Entry 4LMS (X-ray diffraction, 1.35 A resolution); this record covers chains B and C of the 4 polymer chains in the assembly.

[Chain B]
Name: cryptophyte phycocyanin (beta chain)
From: Chroomonas sp
Chain sequence (177 residues; numbered 1 to 177; the number before each row is that of its first residue):
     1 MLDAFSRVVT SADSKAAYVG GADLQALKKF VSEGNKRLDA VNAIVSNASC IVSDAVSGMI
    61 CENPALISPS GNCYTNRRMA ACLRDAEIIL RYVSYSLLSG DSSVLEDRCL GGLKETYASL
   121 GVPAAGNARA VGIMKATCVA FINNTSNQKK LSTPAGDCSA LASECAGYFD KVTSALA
Not modelled in the structure: 1-14, 177
Modified / non-standard residues: Asn72 (n-methyl asparagine; MEN)
Covalently attached groups: 15,16-dihydrobiliverdin (DBV) linked to Cys50, Cys61; phycocyanobilin (CYC) linked to Cys82, Cys158
Residues lining bound ligands:
  - phycocyanobilin (CYC), molecule 1: Leu24, Lys28, Asn35, Lys36, Leu38, Asp39, Ala40, Asn42, Ile142, Asn143, Asn144, Thr153, Pro154, Ala155, Gly156
  - phycocyanobilin (CYC), molecule 2: Val56, Met59, Leu66, Asn72, Cys73, Arg77, Arg78, Ala81, Arg84, Asp85, Ile88, Tyr92, Arg108, Cys109, Leu113, Thr116, Tyr117, Leu120, Val122, Pro123, Gly126, Asn127, Ala130
  - 15,16-dihydrobiliverdin (DBV), molecule 1: Ile51, Asp54, Ser57, Gly58, Arg129, Gly132, Ile133, Ala136, Thr137, Ala140, Phe141, Ser146, Asn147, Gln148
  - 15,16-dihydrobiliverdin (DBV), molecule 2: Asn147, Gln148, Lys150
  - mesobiliverdin IX(alpha) (M1V), molecule 1: Tyr18, Gly20, Gly21
  - mesobiliverdin IX(alpha) (M1V), molecule 2: Pro64, Ala65, Ile67, Ser68, Pro69
From the paper describing this entry:
  - post-translational modification sites: Asn72

[Chain C]
Name: cryptophyte phycocyanin (alpha-2 chain)
From: Chroomonas sp
Chain sequence (70 residues; numbered 1 to 70; the number before each row is that of its first residue):
     1 KDAQLRAPVV TIFDARGCKD HANKEYTGPK AGNAENDECC VKVQMTPIKV ADDAAALVLK
    61 ECLSELKGKK
Not modelled in the structure: 69-70
Covalently attached groups: mesobiliverdin IX(alpha) (M1V) linked to Cys18
Residues lining bound ligands:
  - phycocyanobilin (CYC), molecule 1: Lys1, Asp2, Leu5, Arg6
  - phycocyanobilin (CYC), molecule 2: Ile12, Phe13, Asp14, Arg16, Glu35, Cys39, Cys40, Val41
  - mesobiliverdin IX(alpha) (M1V), molecule 1: Phe13, Ala15, Asp20, His21, Asn23, Lys24, Glu25, Tyr26, Asn36, Asp37, Glu38, Cys39, Cys40, Lys42
  - mesobiliverdin IX(alpha) (M1V), molecule 2: Leu63, Leu66, Lys67

[Interface between chain B and chain C]
Residue-residue contacts - 15 pairs, chain B then chain C:
  Asn42(B) - Ser64(C)  hydrogen bond (side chain-backbone)
  Val45(B) - Glu61(C)
  Val45(B) - Ser64(C)
  Ser46(B) - Glu61(C)  hydrogen bond (side chain-backbone)
  Ser46(B) - Ser64(C)
  Ser46(B) - Glu65(C)
  Asn47(B) - Glu61(C)
  Ala48(B) - Glu61(C)
  Ser49(B) - Leu57(C)
  Ser49(B) - Glu61(C)  hydrogen bond
  Glu87(B) - Leu57(C)
  Arg91(B) - Leu57(C)
  Arg91(B) - Lys60(C)
  Lys150(B) - Glu65(C)  salt bridge
  Leu151(B) - Glu65(C)
Interface residues without a listed pair, chain B (11 interface residues in all): Cys50

[In short]
11 residues of chain B and 5 residues of chain C are in contact; the contacts include 3 hydrogen bonds and 1
salt bridge. Polar pairs include Lys150(B)-Glu65(C), Asn42(B)-Ser64(C) and Ser46(B)-Glu61(C). One
mesobiliverdin IX(alpha) molecule is bound between chain B and chain C. The paper reports a modification site
at Asn72(B).
Here chain B is cryptophyte phycocyanin (beta chain) and chain C is cryptophyte phycocyanin (alpha-2 chain),
both from Chroomonas sp. Entry 4LMS (Light harvesting complex PC645 from the cryptophyte Chroomonas sp.
CCMP270) was determined by X-ray diffraction, deposited together with 4LM6 and 4LMX.
